3J6B - chains A and S of the 41 polymer chains in the assembly; structure by electron microscopy, 3.20 A resolution.

# Chain A
Molecule: 21S ribosomal RNA
Source organism: Saccharomyces cerevisiae
Sequence (3296 nucleotides; each row starts with the number of its first residue):
     1 GUAAAAAGUAGAAUAAUAGAUUUGAAAUAUUUAUUAUAUAGAUUUAAAGA
    51 GAUAAUCAUGGAGUAUAAUAAUUAAAUUUAAUAAAUUUAAUAUAACUAUU
   101 AAUAGAAUUAGGUUACUAAUAAAUUAAUAACAAUUAAUUUUAAAACCUAA
   151 AGGUAAACCUUUAUAUUAAUAAUGUUAUUUUUUAUUAUUUUUAUAAUAAG
   201 AAUAAUUAUUAAUAAUAAUAAACUAAGUGAACUGAAACAUCUAAGUAACU
   251 UAAGGAUAAGAAAUCAACAGAGAUAUUAUGAGUAUUGGUGAGAGAAAAUA
   301 AUAAAGGUCUAAUAAGUAUUAUGUGAAAAAAAUGUAAGAAAAUAGGAUAA
   351 CAAAUUCUAAGACUAAAUACUAUUAAUAAGUAUAGUAAGUACCGUAAGGG
   401 AAAGUAUGAAAAUGAUUAUUUUAUAAGCAAUCAUGAAUAUAUUAUAUUAU
   451 AUUAAUGAUGUACCUUUUGUAUAAUGGGUCAGCAAGUAAUUAAUAUUAGU
   501 AAAACAAUAAGUUAUAAAUAAAUAGAAUAAUAUAUAUAUAUAAAAAAAUA
   551 UAUUAAAAUAUUUAAUUAAUAUUAAUUGACCCGAAAGCAAACGAUCUAAC
   601 UAUGAUAAGAUGGAUAAACGAUCGAACAGGUUGAUGUUGCAAUAUCAUCU
   651 GAUUAAUUGUGGUUAGUAGUGAAAGACAAAUCUGGUUUGCAGAUAGCUGG
   701 UUUUCUAUGAAAUAUAUGUAAGUAUAGCCUUUAUAAAUAAUAAUUAUUAU
   751 AUAAUAUUAUAUUAAUAUUAUAUAAAGAAUGGUACAGCAAUUAAUAUAUA
   801 UUAGGGAACUAUUAAAGUUUUAUUAAUAAUAUUAAAUCUCGAAAUAUUUA
   851 AUUAUAUAUAAUAAAGAGUCAGAUUAUGUGCGAUAAGGUAAAUAAUCUAA
   901 AGGGAAACAGCCCAGAUUAAGAUAUAAAGUUCCUAAUAAAUAAUAAGUGA
   951 AAUAAAUAUUAAAAUAUUAUAAUAUAAUCAGUUAAUGGGUUUGACAAUAA
  1001 CCAUUUUUUAAUGAACAUGUAACAAUGCACUGAUUUAUAAUAAAUAAAAA
  1051 AAAAUAAUAUUUAAAAUCAAAUAUAUAUAUAUUUGUUAAUAGAUAAUAUA
  1101 CGGAUCUUAAUAAUAAGAAUUAUUUAAUUCCUAAUAUGGAAUAUUAUAUU
  1151 UUUAUAAUAAAAAUAUAAAUACUGAAUAUCUAAAUAUUAUUAUUACUUUU
  1201 UUUUUAAUAAUAAUAAUAUGGUAAUAGAACAUUUAAUGAUAAUAUAUAUU
  1251 AGUUAUUAAUUAAUAUAUGUAUUAAUUAAAUAGAGAAUGCUGACAUGAGU
  1301 AACGAAAAAAAGGUAUAAACCUUUUCACCUAAAACAUAAGGUUUAACUAU
  1351 AAAAGUACGGCCCCUAAUUAAAUUAAUAAGAAUAUAAAUAUAUUUAAGAU
  1401 GGGAUAAUCUAUAUUAAUAAAAAUUUAUCUUAAAAUAUAUAUAUUAUUAA
  1451 UAAUUAUAUUAAUUAAUUAAUAAUAUAUAUAAUUAUAUUAUAUAUUAUAU
  1501 AUUUUUUAUAUAAUAUAAACUAAUAAAGAUCAGGAAAUAAUUAAUGUAUA
  1551 CCGUAAUGUAGACCGACUCAGGUAUGUAAGUAGAGAAUAUGAAGGUGAAU
  1601 UAGAUAAUUAAAGGGAAGGAACUCGGCAAAGAUAGCUCAUAAGUUAGUCA
  1651 AUAAAGAGUAAUAAGAACAAAGUUGUACAACUGUUUACUAAAAACACCGC
  1701 ACUUUGCAGAAACGAUAAGUUUAAGUAUAAGGUGUGAACUCUGCUCCAUG
  1751 CUUAAUAUAUAAAUAAAAUUAUUUAACGAUAAUUUAAUUAAAUUUAGGUA
  1801 AAUAGCAGCCUUAUUAUGAGGGUUAUAAUGUAGCGAAAUUCCUUGGCCUA
  1851 UAAUUGAGGUCCCGCAUGAAUGACGUAAUGAUACAACAACUGUCUCCCCU
  1901 UUAAGCUAAGUGAAAUUGAAAUCGUAGUGAAGAUGCUAUGUACCUUCAGC
  1951 AAGACGGAAAGACCCUAUGCAGCUUUACUGUAAUUAGAUAGAUCGAAUUA
  2001 UUGUUUAUUAUAUUCAGCAUAUUAAGUAAUCCUAUUAUUAGGUAAUCGUU
  2051 UAGAUAUUAAUGAGAUACUUAUUAUAAUAUAAUGAUAAUUCUAAUCUUAU
  2101 AAAUAAUUAUUAUUAUUAUUAUUAAUAAUAAUAAUAUGCUUUCAAGCAUA
  2151 GUGAUAAAACAUAUUUAUAUGAUAAUCACUUUACUUAAUAGAUAUAAUUC
  2201 UUAAGUAAUAUAUAAUAUAUAUUUUAUAUAUAUUAUAUAUAAUAUAAGAG
  2251 ACAAUCUCUAAUUGGUAGUUUUGAUGGGGCGUCAUUAUCAGCAAAAGUAU
  2301 CUGAAUAAGUCCAUAAAUAAAUAUAUAAAAUUAUUGAAUAAAAAAAAAAU
  2351 AAUAUAUAUUAUAUAUAUUAAUUAUAAAUUGAAAUAUGUUUAUAUAAAUU
  2401 UAUAUUUAUUGAAUAUAUUUUAGUAAUAGAUAAAAAUAUGUACAGUAAAA
  2451 UUGUAAGGAAAACAAUAAUAACUUUCUCCUCUCUCGGUGGGGGUUCACAC
  2501 CUAUUUUUAAUAGGUGUGAACCCCUCUUCGGGGUUCCGGUUCCCUUUCGG
  2551 GUCCCGGAACUUAAAUAAAAAUGGAAAGAAUUAAAUUAAUAUAAUGGUAU
  2601 AACUGUGCGAUAAUUGUAACACAAACGAGUGAAACAAGUACGUAAGUAUG
  2651 GCAUAAUGAACAAAUAACACUGAUUGUAAAGGUUAUUGAUAACGAAUAAA
  2701 AGUUACGCUAGGGAUAACAGGGUAAUAUAGCGAAAGAGUAGAUAUUGUAA
  2751 GCUAUGUUUGCCACCUCGAUGUCGACUCAACAUUUCCUCUUGGUUGUAAA
  2801 AGCUAAGAAGGGUUUGACUGUUCGUCAAUUAAAAUGUUACGUGAGUUGGG
  2851 UUAAAUACGAUGUGAAUCAGUAUGGUUCCUAUCUGCUGAAGGAAAUAUUA
  2901 UCAAAUUAAAUCUCAUUAUUAGUACGCAAGGACCAUAAUGAAUCAACCCA
  2951 UGGUGUAUCUAUUGAUAAUAAUAUAAUAUAUUUAAUAAAAAUAAUACUUU
  3001 AUUAAUAUAUUAUCUAUAUUAGUUUAUAUUUUAAUUAUAUAUUAUCAUAG
  3051 UAGAUAAGCUAAGUUGAUAAUAAAUAAAUAUUGAAUACAUAUUAAAUAUG
  3101 AAGUUGUUUUAAUAAGAUAAUUAAUCUGAUAAUUUUAUACUAAAAUUAAU
  3151 AAUUAUAGGUUUUAUAUAUUAUUUAUAAAUAAAUAUAUUAUAAUAAUAAU
  3201 AAUUAUUAUUAUUAAUAAAAAAUAUUAAUUAUAAUAUUAAUAAAAUACUA
  3251 AUUUAUCAGUUAUCUAUAUAAUAUCUAAUCUAUUAUUCUAUAUACU
Disordered / not traced: 1-7, 80-82, 107-109, 129-131, 179-199, 528-534, 555, 757-765, 811-815, 822, 968-1054, 1133-1136, 1153-1159, 1197-1204, 1376-1380, 1419-1421, 1435-1474, 1503-1505, 1538-1539, 2013-2077, 2101-2182, 2186-2194, 2220-2224, 2241-2242, 2277-2280, 2337-2342, 2393-2407, 2479-2572, 2715-2718, 2767-2771, 2982-3001, 3179-3187, 3195-3227, 3234-3241, 3294-3296
Ion coordination: Mg2+ site 1 near A258 (its only coordinating residue here); Mg2+ site 2 near A314 (its only coordinating residue here); Mg2+ site 3 near A359 (its only coordinating residue here); Mg2+ site 4 near G394 (its only coordinating residue here); Mg2+ site 5 near G427 (its only coordinating residue here); Mg2+ site 6: C464 (shared with 2 residues of chain N); Mg2+ site 7 near U466 (its only coordinating residue here); Mg2+ site 8: U467, A899; Mg2+ site 9 near A471 (its only coordinating residue here); Mg2+ site 10 near G477 (its only coordinating residue here); Mg2+ site 11: A621, U622, A652; Mg2+ site 12: G624, A1670; 58 more Mg2+ sites not listed
What the authors report for this chain:
  - contacts within the chain: A1958-U2877

# Chain S
Name: 54S ribosomal protein L24, mitochondrial
Source organism: Saccharomyces cerevisiae
UniProtKB: P36525 (RM24_YEAST); numbering as in UniProt (aligned over 1-258)
Chain sequence (258 residues; numbered 1 to 258; the number before each row is that of its first residue):
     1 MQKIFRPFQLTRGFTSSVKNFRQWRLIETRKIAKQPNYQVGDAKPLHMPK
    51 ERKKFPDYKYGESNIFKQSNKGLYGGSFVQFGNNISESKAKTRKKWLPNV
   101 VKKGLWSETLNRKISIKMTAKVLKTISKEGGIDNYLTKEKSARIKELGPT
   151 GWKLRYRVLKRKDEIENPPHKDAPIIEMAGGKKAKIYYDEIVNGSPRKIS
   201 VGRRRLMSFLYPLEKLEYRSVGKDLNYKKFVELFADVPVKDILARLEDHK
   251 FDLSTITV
Disordered / not traced: 1-21, 40-43, 172-258

# Interface between chain A and chain S
Contacting residue pairs (135; chain A residue first):
  U216(A) - Leu46(S)  sugar contact
  A217(A) - His47(S)  stacking on the base
  A225(A) - Thr29(S)  sugar contact
  A226(A) - Arg25(S)  hydrogen bond to the phosphate
  A226(A) - Leu26(S)  phosphate contact
  G227(A) - Arg25(S)  salt bridge to the phosphate
  G227(A) - Leu26(S)  sugar contact
  G227(A) - Ile65(S)  sugar contact
  U228(A) - Phe81(S)  sugar contact
  G229(A) - Phe81(S)  phosphate contact
  G229(A) - Arg93(S)  salt bridge to the phosphate
  A230(A) - Arg93(S)  salt bridge to the phosphate
  U240(A) - Ser88(S)  sugar contact
  U240(A) - Lys89(S)  phosphate contact
  C241(A) - Lys91(S)  phosphate contact
  G245(A) - Arg93(S)  hydrogen bond to the base
  U251(A) - Asn64(S)  hydrogen bond to the sugar
  A252(A) - Lys31(S)  hydrogen bond to the sugar
  A252(A) - Asn64(S)  sugar contact
  A253(A) - Lys31(S)  sugar contact
  A253(A) - Ile32(S)  sugar contact
  A253(A) - Ala33(S)  hydrogen bond to the phosphate
  G254(A) - Ala33(S)  phosphate contact
  G254(A) - Lys34(S)  hydrogen bond to the phosphate
  U257(A) - Lys31(S)  phosphate contact
  A258(A) - Lys31(S)  salt bridge to the phosphate
  A312(A) - Glu139(S)  phosphate contact
  A312(A) - Lys140(S)  phosphate contact
  A314(A) - Lys140(S)  base contact
  A315(A) - Lys128(S)  base contact
  A315(A) - Lys138(S)  salt bridge to the phosphate
  A315(A) - Lys140(S)  phosphate contact
  G316(A) - Lys124(S)  base contact
  G316(A) - Thr125(S)  sugar contact
  G316(A) - Lys128(S)  base contact
  G316(A) - Glu129(S)  phosphate contact
  G316(A) - Lys138(S)  phosphate contact
  G316(A) - Arg143(S)  salt bridge to the phosphate
  U317(A) - Arg22(S)  hydrogen bond to the phosphate
  U317(A) - Lys121(S)  phosphate contact
  A318(A) - Arg22(S)  hydrogen bond to the phosphate
  G323(A) - Gln80(S)  hydrogen bond to the base
  G323(A) - Trp96(S)  sugar contact
  U324(A) - Gln80(S)  hydrogen bond to the base
  U324(A) - Gly82(S)  sugar contact
  U324(A) - Asn83(S)  hydrogen bond to the sugar
  U324(A) - Ile85(S)  phosphate contact
  U324(A) - Trp96(S)  sugar contact
  G325(A) - Asn83(S)  hydrogen bond to the phosphate
  G325(A) - Ile85(S)  phosphate contact
  G325(A) - Lys91(S)  salt bridge to the phosphate
  A332(A) - Gln23(S)  hydrogen bond to the phosphate
  U333(A) - Arg22(S)  phosphate contact
  U333(A) - Gln23(S)  hydrogen bond to the phosphate
  U333(A) - Gln80(S)  hydrogen bond to the sugar
  G334(A) - Ser77(S)  phosphate contact
  G334(A) - Phe78(S)  sugar contact
  G334(A) - Gln80(S)  sugar contact
  G334(A) - Trp96(S)  sugar contact
  G334(A) - Leu97(S)  hydrogen bond to the sugar
  G334(A) - Pro98(S)  phosphate contact
  U335(A) - Pro98(S)  phosphate contact
  U335(A) - Asn99(S)  hydrogen bond to the phosphate
  U335(A) - Thr119(S)  phosphate contact
  A336(A) - Asn99(S)  hydrogen bond to the phosphate
  G338(A) - Lys124(S)  hydrogen bond to the base
  A360(A) - Trp24(S)  sugar contact
  A360(A) - Ala142(S)  phosphate contact
  G361(A) - Lys140(S)  phosphate contact
  G361(A) - Ser141(S)  hydrogen bond to the phosphate
  G361(A) - Ala142(S)  hydrogen bond to the phosphate
  G361(A) - Lys145(S)  phosphate contact
  A362(A) - Ser141(S)  phosphate contact
  A362(A) - Lys145(S)  salt bridge to the phosphate
  A1375(A) - Phe55(S)  sugar contact
  A1375(A) - Arg112(S)  hydrogen bond to the base
  A1375(A) - Ile114(S)  base contact
  A1375(A) - Ser115(S)  hydrogen bond to the base
  A1375(A) - Ile116(S)  base contact
  A1375(A) - Thr150(S)  sugar contact
  A1375(A) - Lys153(S)  sugar contact
  A1375(A) - Leu154(S)  base contact
  A1375(A) - Arg157(S)  salt bridge to the phosphate
  A1381(A) - Lys71(S)  phosphate contact
  A1381(A) - Arg112(S)  base contact
  A1381(A) - Ser115(S)  base contact
  U1383(A) - Lys71(S)  salt bridge to the phosphate
  A1384(A) - Lys117(S)  salt bridge to the phosphate
  U1385(A) - Lys67(S)  base contact
  U1385(A) - Gln68(S)  base contact
  A1386(A) - Ile65(S)  hydrogen bond to the sugar
  A1386(A) - Phe66(S)  phosphate contact
  A1386(A) - Gln68(S)  phosphate contact
  A1386(A) - Phe81(S)  sugar contact
  A1386(A) - Lys95(S)  hydrogen bond to the phosphate
  A1386(A) - Leu97(S)  phosphate contact
  A1387(A) - Asn64(S)  sugar contact
  A1387(A) - Ile65(S)  phosphate contact
  A1387(A) - Phe66(S)  phosphate contact
  A1387(A) - Lys67(S)  hydrogen bond to the phosphate
  A1387(A) - Gln68(S)  phosphate contact
  A1388(A) - Lys67(S)  salt bridge to the phosphate
  U1979(A) - Ser88(S)  hydrogen bond to the phosphate
  G1980(A) - Ser86(S)  hydrogen bond to the phosphate
  G1980(A) - Glu87(S)  phosphate contact
  G1980(A) - Ser88(S)  hydrogen bond to the phosphate
  G1980(A) - Ala90(S)  sugar contact
  G1980(A) - Thr92(S)  sugar contact
  U1981(A) - Asn84(S)  phosphate contact
  U1981(A) - Thr92(S)  sugar contact
  A1992(A) - Asn99(S)  hydrogen bond to the base
  A1992(A) - Ala120(S)  sugar contact
  U1993(A) - Val101(S)  sugar contact
  U1993(A) - Lys103(S)  phosphate contact
  U1993(A) - Leu123(S)  phosphate contact
  C1994(A) - Lys103(S)  salt bridge to the phosphate
  A2094(A) - Lys103(S)  hydrogen bond to the phosphate
  U2095(A) - Lys103(S)  salt bridge to the phosphate
  C2096(A) - Lys102(S)  salt bridge to the phosphate
  A2196(A) - Pro169(S)  sugar contact
  A2197(A) - Pro169(S)  sugar contact
  U2202(A) - Arg161(S)  hydrogen bond to the phosphate
  A2203(A) - Arg161(S)  salt bridge to the phosphate
  U2243(A) - Lys113(S)  phosphate contact
  U2255(A) - Asn99(S)  base contact
  C2256(A) - Leu97(S)  hydrogen bond to the sugar
  C2256(A) - Pro98(S)  sugar contact
  C2256(A) - Asn99(S)  hydrogen bond to the sugar
  U2257(A) - Lys95(S)  phosphate contact
  U2257(A) - Trp96(S)  phosphate contact
  U2257(A) - Leu97(S)  hydrogen bond to the phosphate
  C2258(A) - Lys94(S)  salt bridge to the phosphate
  C2258(A) - Trp96(S)  phosphate contact
  A2698(A) - Ser88(S)  hydrogen bond to the base
  A2698(A) - Lys89(S)  base contact
Interface residues without a listed pair, chain A (69 interface residues in all): A151, U313, A1382, A1715, U1716, A2239, A2699
Interface residues without a listed pair, chain S (78 interface residues in all): Glu28, Lys54, Tyr60, Val79, Asn111, Glu146, Ile165

# Overview
Chain A and chain S form an interface of 69 and 78 residues respectively; the contacts include 36 hydrogen
bonds, 17 salt bridges and 1 aromatic stacking contact. Polar contacts include G245(A)-Arg93(S),
G323(A)-Gln80(S) and U324(A)-Gln80(S). U467(A) and A899(A) form the Mg2+ site 8. From the paper: contacts
within the chain involving A1958(A) and U2877(A).
Here chain A is 21S ribosomal RNA and chain S is 54S ribosomal protein L24, mitochondrial, both from
Saccharomyces cerevisiae. Entry 3J6B (Structure of the yeast mitochondrial large ribosomal subunit) was
determined by electron microscopy.
